Entry 8XFH (X-ray diffraction, 2.80 A resolution); this record covers chains A and B.

Chain A (and B):
Protein: UDP-glycosyltransferase 13
From: Mangifera indica
Notes: chain B of this document is another copy of the same molecule, construct and numbering; everything in this record applies to it too
UniProt: A0A0M4KE44 (CGT_MANIN); numbering as in UniProt (aligned over 9-470)
Chain sequence (462 residues; row label = number of the first residue in the row):
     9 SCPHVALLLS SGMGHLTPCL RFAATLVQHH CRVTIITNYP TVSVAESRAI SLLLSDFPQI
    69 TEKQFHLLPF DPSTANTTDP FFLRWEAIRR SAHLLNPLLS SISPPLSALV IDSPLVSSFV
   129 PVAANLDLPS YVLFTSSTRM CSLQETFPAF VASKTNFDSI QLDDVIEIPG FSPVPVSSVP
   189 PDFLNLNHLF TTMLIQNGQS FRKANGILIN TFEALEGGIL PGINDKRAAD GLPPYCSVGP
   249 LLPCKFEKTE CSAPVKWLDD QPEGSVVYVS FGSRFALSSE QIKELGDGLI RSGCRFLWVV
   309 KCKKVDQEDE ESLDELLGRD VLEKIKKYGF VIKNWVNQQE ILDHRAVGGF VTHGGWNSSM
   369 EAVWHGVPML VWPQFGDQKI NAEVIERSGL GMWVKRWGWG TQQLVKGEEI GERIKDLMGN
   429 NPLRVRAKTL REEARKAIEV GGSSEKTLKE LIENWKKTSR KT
Disordered / not traced: 465-470 (chain B: 162-169, 311-326, 465-470)
Construct notes: engineered mutation P122 (Ser in A0A0M4KE44), Q152 (Glu in A0A0M4KE44), D190 (Val in A0A0M4KE44)
Small-molecule neighbours: UDP (uridine-5'-diphosphate): M21, G22, T25, R29, S278, G280, S281, R282, V307, N342, W343, V344, N345, Q346, Q347, H361, G363, W364, N365, S366, E369
What the authors report for this chain:
  - specificity-determining residues: M148
  - catalytic residues: H23, D120 (citing earlier work)
  - mutagenesis - H23A: decreased catalytic activity
  - mutagenesis - E152Q/V190D (24-fold), F191A, W364A, D385A: increased catalytic activity on C-glycosylation
  - mutagenesis - M148A (97.6-folds): increased catalytic activity on O-glycosylation
  - mutagenesis - S122P/E152Q/V190D (57-fold): increased catalytic activity on C- glycosylation

Chain A / chain B interface:
Disulfides between the chains: C10(A)-C10(B)
Pairs across the interface - 14 pairs, chain A then chain B:
  C10(A) - C10(B)  disulfide
  Q36(A) - P66(B)
  Q36(A) - Q67(B)
  H38(A) - R40(B)
  H38(A) - Q67(B)  hydrogen bond (side chain-backbone)
  R40(A) - H38(B)  hydrogen bond
  P66(A) - Q36(B)
  Q67(A) - V35(B)
  Q67(A) - Q36(B)
  Q67(A) - H38(B)  hydrogen bond (backbone-side chain)
  K253(A) - S63(B)
  K253(A) - D64(B)  salt bridge
  C259(A) - E258(B)
  C259(A) - C259(B)  hydrogen bond (side chain-backbone)
Interface residues without a listed pair, chain A (10 interface residues in all): S9, V35
Interface residues without a listed pair, chain B (12 interface residues in all): S9

In short:
10 residues of chain A face 12 of chain B across their interface; the contacts include 1 disulfide bond, 4
hydrogen bonds and 1 salt bridge. Polar contacts include K253(A)-D64(B), H38(A)-Q67(B) and R40(A)-H38(B). From
the paper: catalytic residues H23(A) and D120(A); E152Q/V190D, F191A and W364A of chain A, among others,
increase catalytic activity on C-glycosylation; 7 substitutions were tested in all.
Both chains are UDP-glycosyltransferase 13 (Mangifera indica). Entry 8XFH (Crystal structure of
MiCGT(E152Q/V190D/S122P) in complex with UDP) was determined by X-ray diffraction, deposited together with
8XFW.
